Entry 5N17 (X-ray diffraction, 1.60 A resolution); this record covers chain A.

[Chain A]
Molecule: Bromodomain-containing factor 1
Source organism: Candida albicans
UniProtKB: Q5A4W8 (BDF1_CANAL); residue numbers follow UniProt; this construct covers 193-327
Sequence (138 residues; numbered 190 to 327; the number before each row is that of its first residue):
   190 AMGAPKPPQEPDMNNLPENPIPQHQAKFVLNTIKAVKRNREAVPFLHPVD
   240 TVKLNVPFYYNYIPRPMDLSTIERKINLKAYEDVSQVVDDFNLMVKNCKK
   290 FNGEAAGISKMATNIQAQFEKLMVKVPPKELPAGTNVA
Disordered / not traced: 319-327
Sequence notes: expression tag (190-192)
Ligand contacts: dibenzothiazepinone (8FK; (2S)-N-(5-methyl-6-oxidanylidene-benzo[b][1,4]benzothiazepin-2-yl)oxolane-2-carboxamide): Pro-233, Phe-234, Val-238, Lys-242, Leu-243, Val-245, Tyr-248, Cys-287, Phe-290, Asn-291, Ile-297
Reported in the primary citation:
  - mutagenesis - Y248F: abolished binding to acetylated peptides
  - specificity-determining residues: Val-232, Val-245 (proposed by the authors, not directly observed)

[Overview]
Bound to chain A: dibenzothiazepinone. From the paper: Y248F abolishes binding to acetylated peptides;
specificity determinants Val-232 and Val-245.
Chain A is Bromodomain-containing factor 1 (Candida albicans); the structure, First Bromodomain (BD1) from
Candida albicans Bdf1 bound to a dibenzothiazepinone (compound 3), was determined by X-ray diffraction (same
publication as 5N13, 5N15, 5N16 and 5N18).
